2XN9 - chains D and E of the 6 polymer chains in the assembly; structure by X-ray diffraction, 2.30 A resolution.

== Chain D ==
Molecule: HLA class II histocompatibility antigen, dr alpha chain,
Source organism: Homo sapiens
Notes: fragment: extracellular domain, residues 26-207
Reference sequence: P01903 (DRA_HUMAN); residues 1-182 here correspond to UniProt positions 26-207 (UniProt number = residue number + 25)
Chain sequence (182 residues; numbered 1 to 182; the number before each row is that of its first residue):
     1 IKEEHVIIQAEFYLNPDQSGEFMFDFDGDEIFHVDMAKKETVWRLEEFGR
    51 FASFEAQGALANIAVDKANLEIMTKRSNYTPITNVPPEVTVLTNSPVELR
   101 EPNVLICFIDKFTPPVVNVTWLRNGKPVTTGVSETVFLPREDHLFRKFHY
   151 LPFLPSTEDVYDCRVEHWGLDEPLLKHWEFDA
Unresolved in the structure: 1-3, 182
UniProt features mapped onto this chain:
  - region: Glu-179 to Ala-182 (Connecting peptide)
  - site: Gln-9 (Self- and pathogen-derived peptide antigen), Gly-49 (Self-peptide antigen), Phe-51 (Self- and pathogen-derived peptide antigen), Ala-52 (Self-peptide antigen), Ser-53 (Self- and pathogen-derived peptide antigen), Glu-55 (Pathogen-derived peptide antigen), Asn-62 (Self- and pathogen-derived peptide antigen), Asn-69 (Pathogen-derived peptide antigen), Arg-76 (Self- and pathogen-derived peptide antigen)
  - glycosylation (N-linked (GlcNAc...) asparagine): Asn-78, Asn-118
Cystine bridges: Cys-107/Cys-163

== Chain E ==
Molecule: Major histocompatibility complex class II beta chain
Source organism: Homo sapiens
Notes: fragment: extracellular domain, residues 30-219
Reference sequence: P04229 (2B11_HUMAN); residues 1-190 here correspond to UniProt positions 30-219 (UniProt number = residue number + 29)
Chain sequence (190 residues; numbered 1 to 190; the number before each row is that of its first residue):
     1 GDTRPRFLWQLKFECHFFNGTERVRLLERCIYNQEESVRFDSDVGEYRAV
    51 TELGRPDAEYWNSQKDLLEQRRAAVDTYCRHNYGVGESFTVQRRVEPKVT
   101 VYPSKTQPLQHHNLLVCSVSGFYPGSIEVRWFRNGQEEKAGVVSTGLIQN
   151 GDWTFQTLVMLETVPRSGEVYTCQVEHPSVTSPLTVEWRA
Unresolved in the structure: 1, 190
Cystine bridges: Cys-15/Cys-79, Cys-117/Cys-173

== Chain D / chain E interface ==
Residue-residue contacts - 115 pairs, chain D then chain E:
  Glu-4(D) with Phe-17(E); Phe-18(E)
  His-5(D) with Cys-15(E); His-16(E); Phe-17(E), hydrogen bond (backbone-backbone)
  Val-6(D) with Cys-15(E); His-16(E)
  Ile-7(D) with Phe-13(E); Glu-14(E); Cys-15(E), hydrogen bond (backbone-backbone); Phe-17(E), hydrophobic; Tyr-83(E)
  Ile-8(D) with Phe-13(E); Glu-14(E)
  Gln-9(D) with Leu-11(E); Lys-12(E); Phe-13(E), hydrogen bond (backbone-backbone); Tyr-78(E), hydrogen bond
  Ala-10(D) with Leu-11(E)
  Glu-11(D) with Gln-10(E); Leu-11(E), hydrogen bond (backbone-backbone); Phe-13(E)
  Phe-12(D) with Leu-8(E), hydrophobic; Trp-9(E); Gln-10(E)
  Tyr-13(D) with Leu-8(E); Trp-9(E), hydrogen bond (backbone-backbone)
  Leu-14(D) with Arg-6(E); Phe-7(E)
  Asn-15(D) with Arg-6(E); Phe-7(E), hydrogen bond (backbone-backbone)
  Pro-16(D) with Arg-4(E); Pro-5(E); Arg-6(E)
  Asp-17(D) with Arg-6(E), salt bridge
  Phe-24(D) with Asn-82(E)
  Phe-26(D) with Thr-90(E); Val-91(E); Tyr-123(E); Trp-153(E), hydrophobic
  Asp-27(D) with Gln-149(E)
  Gly-28(D) with Gln-149(E)
  Asp-29(D) with Tyr-123(E); Gln-149(E), hydrogen bond; Gly-151(E); Trp-153(E), hydrogen bond (side chain-backbone)
  Glu-30(D) with Trp-153(E), hydrogen bond (backbone-side chain)
  Ile-31(D) with Phe-89(E), hydrophobic; Trp-153(E), hydrophobic
  Arg-44(D) with Asp-152(E); Trp-153(E)
  Leu-45(D) with Arg-93(E); Trp-153(E)
  Phe-48(D) with Phe-89(E), hydrophobic; Trp-153(E)
  Phe-51(D) with Ser-88(E); Phe-89(E), hydrophobic
  Ala-52(D) with Val-85(E), hydrophobic
  Asp-66(D) with Trp-9(E); Leu-11(E)
  Asn-69(D) with Trp-9(E)
  Leu-70(D) with Phe-7(E); Leu-8(E); Trp-9(E), hydrophobic
  Met-73(D) with Trp-9(E), hydrophobic; Tyr-32(E), hydrophobic; Leu-53(E), hydrophobic
  Thr-74(D) with Phe-7(E); Tyr-32(E)
  Arg-76(D) with Leu-53(E), hydrogen bond (side chain-backbone); Asp-57(E), salt bridge
  Ser-77(D) with Tyr-32(E), hydrogen bond; Leu-53(E)
  Tyr-79(D) with Phe-7(E)
  Thr-80(D) with Phe-7(E); Tyr-32(E), hydrogen bond (backbone-side chain); Asn-33(E), hydrogen bond (backbone-side chain)
  Pro-81(D) with Pro-5(E), hydrophobic; Arg-6(E); Phe-7(E), hydrophobic; Asn-33(E)
  Ile-82(D) with Arg-6(E), hydrogen bond (backbone-backbone); Leu-8(E), hydrophobic; Asn-33(E)
  Val-85(D) with Gln-34(E)
  Leu-92(D) with Ile-148(E), hydrophobic
  Thr-93(D) with Gln-156(E)
  Asn-94(D) with Gln-156(E)
  Ser-95(D) with Ser-120(E)
  Pro-96(D) with Ser-118(E)
  Ile-106(D) with Asn-150(E)
  Thr-113(D) with Leu-8(E)
  Pro-115(D) with Leu-8(E)
  Pro-139(D) with Lys-12(E)
  Arg-140(D) with Lys-12(E), hydrogen bond (backbone-side chain)
  Glu-141(D) with Arg-29(E), salt bridge
  Asp-142(D) with Gln-34(E)
  His-143(D) with Gln-10(E), hydrogen bond (backbone-side chain); Lys-12(E), hydrogen bond; Arg-29(E); Ile-31(E); Gln-34(E)
  Leu-144(D) with Gln-34(E)
  Phe-145(D) with Leu-8(E), hydrophobic; Gln-10(E)
  Arg-146(D) with Gln-149(E)
  Phe-148(D) with Gln-149(E); Asn-150(E); Gly-151(E)
  Tyr-150(D) with Asn-150(E), hydrogen bond (side chain-backbone); Gly-151(E); Asp-152(E)
  Trp-168(D) with Asp-2(E); Arg-6(E)
  Asp-181(D) with Lys-105(E)
Interface residues without a listed pair, chain D (59 interface residues in all): Pro-114
Interface residues without a listed pair, chain E (47 interface residues in all): Asn-19, Glu-36, Pro-56, Tyr-102

== In short ==
Chain D and chain E form an interface of 59 and 47 residues respectively, with 19 hydrogen bonds and 3 salt
bridges. Among the polar pairs are Asp-17(D)/Arg-6(E), Arg-76(D)/Asp-57(E) and Glu-141(D)/Arg-29(E).
Chain D is HLA class II histocompatibility antigen, dr alpha chain, and chain E is Major histocompatibility
complex class II beta chain, both from Homo sapiens; the structure, Crystal structure of the ternary complex
between human T cell receptor, staphylococcal enterotoxin H and human ..., was determined by X-ray diffraction
together with 2XNA from the same study.
